1E3R - chains A and B; structure by X-ray diffraction, 2.50 A resolution.

# Chain A (and B)
Name: Isomerase
Source organism: Pseudomonas putida
Notes: chain B of this document is another copy of the same molecule, construct and numbering; everything in this record applies to it too
Reference sequence: P07445 (SDIS_PSEPU); residues 1-131 here = UniProt positions 1-131
Chain sequence (131 residues; row label = number of the first residue in the row):
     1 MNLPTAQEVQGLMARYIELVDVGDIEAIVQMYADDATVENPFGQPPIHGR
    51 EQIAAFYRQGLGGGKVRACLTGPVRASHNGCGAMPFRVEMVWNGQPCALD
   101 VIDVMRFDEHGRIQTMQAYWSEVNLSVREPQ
Unresolved in the structure: 1, 128-131 (chain B: 63-64, 128-131)
Construct notes: engineered mutation N40 (Asp in P07445)
Small-molecule neighbours: 3-beta-hydroxy-5-androsten-17-one (AND): Y16, V20, N40, F56, Y57, G60, L61, V66, F86, V88, M90, L99, D103, M116, A118, W120
UniProt features mapped onto this chain:
  - active site: Y16 (Proton donor)
  - binding site (substrate): D103
  - mutagenesis: Y16 (Y16F: Reduces activity 2000-fold. Reduces activity 10000-fold; when associated with E-103; N-103 or L-103; Y16S: Reduces activity 20-fold), Y32 (Y32S: Reduces activity 4-fold), Y57 (Y57S: Reduces activity 100-fold), W92 (W92A: Slightly reduces activity. Reduces protein stability), D103 (D103A/L: Reduces activity 100-fold. Reduces activity 10000-fold; when associated with F-16; D103E: Slightly reduces activity. Reduces activity 10000-fold; when associated with F-16 ...), L125 (L125A: Slightly reduces activity and reduces protein stability; when associated with A-127), V127 (V127A: Slightly reduces activity and reduces protein stability; when associated with A-125)

# How chain A and chain B interact
Pairs across the interface (52; chain A residue first):
  A6(A) with S121(B); V123(B), hydrophobic
  Q7(A) with V123(B)
  Q10(A) with V123(B)
  F42(A) with S77(B); N79(B); C81(B), hydrophobic
  G43(A) with N79(B)
  T71(A) with R75(B)
  P73(A) with D100(B)
  V74(A) with N124(B), hydrogen bond (backbone-side chain)
  R75(A) with T71(B); F86(B), hydrogen bond (side chain-backbone); D100(B); V101(B), hydrogen bond (side chain-backbone); I102(B); Y119(B); N124(B)
  A76(A) with W120(B); S121(B), hydrogen bond (backbone-side chain); N124(B), hydrogen bond (backbone-side chain)
  S77(A) with F42(B)
  H78(A) with S121(B); E122(B), salt bridge
  N79(A) with G43(B)
  C81(A) with F42(B), hydrophobic
  A83(A) with I102(B); Y119(B), hydrophobic
  M84(A) with I102(B)
  P85(A) with I102(B)
  F86(A) with R75(B), hydrogen bond (backbone-side chain)
  D100(A) with P73(B); R75(B)
  V101(A) with R75(B), hydrogen bond (backbone-side chain)
  I102(A) with R75(B); A83(B); M84(B)
  V104(A) with Y119(B)
  Y119(A) with R75(B); G82(B); A83(B), hydrophobic; V104(B)
  W120(A) with A76(B)
  S121(A) with A6(B); A76(B), hydrogen bond (side chain-backbone); H78(B)
  E122(A) with H78(B), salt bridge
  V123(A) with Q7(B); Q10(B)
  N124(A) with V74(B), hydrogen bond (side chain-backbone); R75(B); A76(B), hydrogen bond (side chain-backbone)
Interface residues without a listed pair, chain A (29 interface residues in all): G82
Interface residues without a listed pair, chain B (30 interface residues in all): P85, R106

# Summary
Chain A and chain B form an interface of 29 and 30 residues respectively, with 10 hydrogen bonds and 2 salt
bridges. Among the polar pairs are H78(A)-E122(B), V74(A)-N124(B) and R75(A)-F86(B). Bound to chain A:
3-beta-hydroxy-5-androsten-17-one.
Chain A and chain B are both Isomerase (Pseudomonas putida); the structure, Crystal structure of ketosteroid
isomerase mutant D40N (D38N TI numbering) from Pseudomonas putida complexed with androsten-3beta-ol-17-one,
was determined by X-ray diffraction (same publication as 1OGX and 1E3V).
